9CXB - chains C and D of the 7 polymer chains in the assembly; structure by electron microscopy, 3.33 A resolution.

[Chain C]
Protein: Gamma-aminobutyric acid receptor subunit beta-1
Source organism: Homo sapiens
UniProt: P18505 (GBRB1_HUMAN); residues 1-449 here correspond to UniProt positions 26-474 (UniProt number = residue number + 25)
Sequence (449 residues; each row starts with the number of its first residue):
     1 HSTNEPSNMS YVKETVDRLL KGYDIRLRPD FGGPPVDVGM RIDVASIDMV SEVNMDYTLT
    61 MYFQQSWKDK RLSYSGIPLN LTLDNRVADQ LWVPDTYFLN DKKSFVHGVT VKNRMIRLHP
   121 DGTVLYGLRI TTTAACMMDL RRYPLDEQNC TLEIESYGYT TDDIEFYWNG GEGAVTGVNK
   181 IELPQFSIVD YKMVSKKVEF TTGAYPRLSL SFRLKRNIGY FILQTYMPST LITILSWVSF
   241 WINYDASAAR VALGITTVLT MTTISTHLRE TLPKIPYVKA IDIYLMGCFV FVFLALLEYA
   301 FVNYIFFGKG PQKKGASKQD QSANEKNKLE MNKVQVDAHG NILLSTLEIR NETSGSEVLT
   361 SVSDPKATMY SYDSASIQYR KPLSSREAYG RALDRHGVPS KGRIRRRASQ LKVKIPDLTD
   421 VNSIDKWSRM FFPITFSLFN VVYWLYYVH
Disordered / not traced: 1-7, 307-420, 448-449
Disulfides: Cys136-Cys150
Covalent attachments: N-acetylglucosamine (NAG) linked to Asn80; glycan linked to Asn149
Residues lining bound ligands: gamma-amino-butanoic acid (ABU): Tyr97, Glu155, Ser156, Tyr157, Phe200, Thr202, Tyr205
Swiss-Prot annotation at these positions:
  - binding site (histamine): Tyr97, Ser156, Tyr157, Thr202
  - binding site (4-aminobutanoate): Tyr157, Thr202
  - glycosylation (N-linked (GlcNAc...) asparagine): Asn80, Asn149

[Chain D]
Protein: Gamma-aminobutyric acid receptor subunit alpha-2
Source organism: Homo sapiens
UniProt: P47869 (GBRA2_HUMAN); residues 1-423 here correspond to UniProt positions 29-451 (UniProt number = residue number + 28)
Sequence (423 residues; numbered 1 to 423; the number before each row is that of its first residue):
     1 NIQEDEAKNN ITIFTRILDR LLDGYDNRLR PGLGDSITEV FTNIYVTSFG PVSDTDMEYT
    61 IDVFFRQKWK DERLKFKGPM NILRLNNLMA SKIWTPDTFF HNGKKSVAHN MTMPNKLLRI
   121 QDDGTLLYTM RLTVQAECPM HLEDFPMDAH SCPLKFGSYA YTTSEVTYIW TYNASDSVQV
   181 APDGSRLNQY DLLGQSIGKE TIKSSTGEYT VMTAHFHLKR KIGYFVIQTY LPCIMTVILS
   241 QVSFWLNRES VPARTVFGVT TVLTMTTLSI SARNSLPKVA YATAMDWFIA VCYAFVFSAL
   301 IEFATVNYFT KRGWAWDGKS VVNDKKKEKA SVMIQNNAYA VAVANYAPNL SKDPVLSTIS
   361 KSATTPEPNK KPENKPAEAK KTFNSVSKID RMSRIVFPVL FGTFNLVYWA TYLNREPVLG
   421 VSP
Disordered / not traced: 1-8, 311-385, 414-423
Disulfides: Cys138-Cys152
Covalent attachments: N-acetylglucosamine (NAG) linked to Asn110
Residues lining bound ligands: gamma-amino-butanoic acid (ABU): Phe64, Arg66, Leu117, Thr129
Swiss-Prot annotation at these positions:
  - binding site (4-aminobutanoate): Arg66, Thr129
  - glycosylation (N-linked (GlcNAc...) asparagine): Asn10, Asn110

[Interface between chain C and chain D]
Contacting residue pairs (83):
  Asp24(C) with Thr15(D), hydrogen bond
  Ile25(C) with Asn86(D), hydrogen bond (backbone-side chain); Leu88(D), hydrophobic
  Arg26(C) with Leu18(D); Asp19(D), salt bridge; Leu85(D); Asn86(D); Leu88(D); Met89(D)
  Leu27(C) with Ile11(D); Phe14(D), hydrophobic; Thr15(D); Leu18(D), hydrophobic; Leu85(D), hydrophobic
  Arg28(C) with Ile11(D)
  Phe31(C) with Leu83(D), hydrophobic; Arg84(D)
  Arg71(C) with Ile11(D)
  Val93(C) with Met113(D), hydrophobic
  Pro94(C) with Thr112(D); Met113(D)
  Asp95(C) with Met113(D)
  Thr96(C) with Met111(D); Thr112(D), hydrogen bond (backbone-side chain)
  Tyr97(C) with Phe64(D); Met111(D); Asn115(D); Arg131(D)
  Phe98(C) with Arg131(D), hydrogen bond (backbone-side chain)
  Leu99(C) with Arg131(D), hydrogen bond (backbone-side chain)
  Asp101(C) with His109(D), salt bridge; Arg131(D), hydrogen bond (backbone-side chain)
  Lys102(C) with His109(D)
  Ser104(C) with Met111(D)
  Phe105(C) with Met111(D)
  Val106(C) with Met111(D)
  Ile130(C) with Met111(D), hydrophobic
  Ala135(C) with Arg186(D)
  Tyr157(C) with Phe64(D); Lys116(D); Leu117(D); Thr129(D); Met130(D), hydrogen bond (side chain-backbone); Arg131(D)
  Gly158(C) with Leu117(D); Arg119(D), hydrogen bond (backbone-side chain)
  Tyr159(C) with Arg84(D); Asn86(D)
  Thr160(C) with Arg119(D)
  Asp163(C) with Arg84(D), salt bridge
  Phe200(C) with Tyr45(D), hydrophobic
  Thr201(C) with Arg66(D); Tyr172(D)
  Thr202(C) with Arg66(D), hydrogen bond; Arg119(D)
  Tyr205(C) with Leu117(D); Arg119(D), hydrogen bond
  Ser247(C) with Ser250(D)
  Val251(C) with Ala253(D), hydrophobic; Phe257(D), hydrophobic
  Ile255(C) with Val256(D), hydrophobic; Phe257(D), hydrophobic; Thr260(D)
  Leu259(C) with Thr260(D); Thr264(D)
  Arg269(C) with Tyr224(D); Gln228(D), hydrogen bond
  Lys274(C) with Asn188(D); Gln189(D); Tyr224(D); Ser275(D), hydrogen bond
  Ile275(C) with Tyr224(D)
  Pro276(C) with Asn188(D); Lys221(D); Gly223(D); Tyr224(D)
  Val278(C) with Ile227(D), hydrophobic
  Asp282(C) with Ile227(D)
  Met286(C) with Ile227(D), hydrophobic; Leu231(D), hydrophobic
  Phe293(C) with Met235(D), hydrophobic
  Ala300(C) with Val242(D), hydrophobic
  Asn303(C) with Leu246(D)
Also at the interface, not in a pair above, chain C (54 interface residues in all): Gly32, Leu128, Met137, Ala248, Val258, Thr262, Thr266, Phe289, Leu296, Tyr304
Also at the interface, not in a pair above, chain D (54 interface residues in all): Leu22, Leu127, Gln179, Pro232, Leu239, Trp245, Asn247, Pro252, Leu268

[In short]
The chain C/chain D interface involves 54 residues from each chain, with 12 hydrogen bonds and 3 salt bridges.
Among the polar pairs are Arg26(C)-Asp19(D), Asp101(C)-His109(D) and Asp163(C)-Arg84(D). Gamma-amino-butanoic
acid is bound between chain C and chain D. N-acetylglucosamine is covalently linked to Asn80(C).
Here chain C is Gamma-aminobutyric acid receptor subunit beta-1 and chain D is Gamma-aminobutyric acid
receptor subunit alpha-2, both from Homo sapiens. Entry 9CXB (Native human GABAA receptor of
beta2-alpha1-beta1-alpha2-gamma2 assembly) was determined by electron microscopy, deposited together with
9CRS, 9CRV, 9CSB, 9CT0, 9CTJ, 9CTP and 6 further entries.
